Entry 4M75 (X-ray diffraction, 2.95 A resolution); this record covers chains A and B of the 7 polymer chains in the assembly.

[Chain A]
Molecule: U6 snRNA-associated Sm-like protein Lsm1
From: Saccharomyces cerevisiae
UniProt: P47017 (LSM1_YEAST); residues 30-172 here = UniProt positions 30-172
Amino-acid sequence (144 residues; row label = number of the first residue in the row):
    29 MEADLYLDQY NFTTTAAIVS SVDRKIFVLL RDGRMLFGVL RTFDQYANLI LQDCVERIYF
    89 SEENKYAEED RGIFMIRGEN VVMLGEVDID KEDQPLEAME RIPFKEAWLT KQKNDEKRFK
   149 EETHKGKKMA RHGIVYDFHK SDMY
Disordered / not traced: 29-31, 125-126
Modified residues: Mse29 (selenomethionine); Mse63, Mse103, Mse111, Mse127, Mse157, Mse171 (selenomethionine; parent Met)
Construct notes: expression tag (29)

[Chain B]
Molecule: U6 snRNA-associated Sm-like protein Lsm2
From: Saccharomyces cerevisiae
UniProt: P38203 (LSM2_YEAST); residues 1-95 here = UniProt positions 1-95
Amino-acid sequence (95 residues; numbered 1 to 95; the number before each row is that of its first residue):
     1 MLFFSFFKTL VDQEVVVELK NDIEIKGTLQ SVDQFLNLKL DNISSTDEKK YPHLGSVRNI
    61 FIRGSTVRYV YLNKNMVDTN LLQDATRREV MTERK
Disordered / not traced: 92-95
Modified residues: Mse1 (selenomethionine; parent Met); Mse76 (selenomethionine; parent Met); Mse91 (selenomethionine; parent Met)
Construct notes: engineered mutation Ser45 (Cys in P38203)

[Chain A / chain B interface]
Residue-residue contacts - 49 pairs, chain A then chain B:
  Asp36(A) - Lys8(B)  salt bridge
  Tyr38(A) - Asp12(B)
  Phe40(A) - Phe4(B)
  Phe40(A) - Lys8(B)
  Phe40(A) - Val11(B)  hydrophobic
  Phe40(A) - Ser31(B)
  Phe40(A) - Val32(B)
  Thr41(A) - Val32(B)
  Thr41(A) - Asp33(B)
  Thr42(A) - Asp33(B)  hydrogen bond
  Ala45(A) - Phe61(B)  hydrophobic
  Phe55(A) - His53(B)
  Phe55(A) - Leu54(B)  hydrophobic
  Phe55(A) - Val57(B)  hydrophobic
  Phe55(A) - Asn59(B)
  Phe55(A) - Ile60(B)  hydrophobic
  Leu57(A) - Tyr51(B)
  Arg59(A) - Arg63(B)
  Mse63(A) - His53(B)
  Phe65(A) - His53(B)
  Tyr87(A) - Pro52(B)  hydrophobic
  Tyr87(A) - His53(B)
  Ser89(A) - Lys49(B)  hydrogen bond (side chain-backbone)
  Ser89(A) - Pro52(B)
  Gly106(A) - Arg63(B)
  Glu107(A) - Arg63(B)  hydrogen bond (backbone-side chain)
  Val109(A) - Arg63(B)
  Val110(A) - Ile62(B)
  Val110(A) - Arg63(B)  hydrogen bond (backbone-backbone)
  Val110(A) - Thr66(B)
  Mse111(A) - Phe61(B)
  Leu112(A) - Ile60(B)
  Leu112(A) - Phe61(B)  hydrogen bond (backbone-backbone)
  Gly113(A) - Asn59(B)
  Glu114(A) - Val57(B)
  Glu114(A) - Arg58(B)  salt bridge
  Glu114(A) - Asn59(B)  hydrogen bond (backbone-backbone)
  Val115(A) - Ser56(B)
  Val115(A) - Arg58(B)
  Asp116(A) - Ser56(B)
  Asp116(A) - Arg58(B)
  Lys119(A) - Gly55(B)
  Lys119(A) - Ser56(B)
  Glu120(A) - Ser56(B)
  Tyr172(A) - Lys20(B)
  Tyr172(A) - Asn21(B)
  Tyr172(A) - Lys50(B)
  Tyr172(A) - Tyr51(B)
  Tyr172(A) - Thr66(B)
Other interface residues (no listed pair), chain A (31 interface residues in all): Asn39, Ile46, Ser48, Asn108, Mse127
Other interface residues (no listed pair), chain B (31 interface residues in all): Leu19, Ile25, Gln30, Asn37, Lys39, Ser65

[Summary]
The chain A/chain B interface involves 31 residues from each chain, with 6 hydrogen bonds and 2 salt bridges.
Polar pairs include Asp36(A)-Lys8(B), Glu114(A)-Arg58(B) and Thr42(A)-Asp33(B).
Chain A is U6 snRNA-associated Sm-like protein Lsm1 and chain B is U6 snRNA-associated Sm-like protein Lsm2,
both from Saccharomyces cerevisiae; the structure, Crystal structure of Lsm1-7 complex, was determined by
X-ray diffraction (same publication as 4M77, 4M78, 4M7A and 4M7D).
